Entry 9H2K (electron microscopy, 3.50 A resolution); this record covers chains B and D of the 6 polymer chains in the assembly.

== Chain B ==
Protein: Protein Ac66
From: Autographa californica nucleopolyhedrovirus
UniProt: P41467 (AC66_NPVAC); residue numbers follow UniProt; this construct covers 1-808
Amino-acid sequence (808 residues; each row starts with the number of its first residue):
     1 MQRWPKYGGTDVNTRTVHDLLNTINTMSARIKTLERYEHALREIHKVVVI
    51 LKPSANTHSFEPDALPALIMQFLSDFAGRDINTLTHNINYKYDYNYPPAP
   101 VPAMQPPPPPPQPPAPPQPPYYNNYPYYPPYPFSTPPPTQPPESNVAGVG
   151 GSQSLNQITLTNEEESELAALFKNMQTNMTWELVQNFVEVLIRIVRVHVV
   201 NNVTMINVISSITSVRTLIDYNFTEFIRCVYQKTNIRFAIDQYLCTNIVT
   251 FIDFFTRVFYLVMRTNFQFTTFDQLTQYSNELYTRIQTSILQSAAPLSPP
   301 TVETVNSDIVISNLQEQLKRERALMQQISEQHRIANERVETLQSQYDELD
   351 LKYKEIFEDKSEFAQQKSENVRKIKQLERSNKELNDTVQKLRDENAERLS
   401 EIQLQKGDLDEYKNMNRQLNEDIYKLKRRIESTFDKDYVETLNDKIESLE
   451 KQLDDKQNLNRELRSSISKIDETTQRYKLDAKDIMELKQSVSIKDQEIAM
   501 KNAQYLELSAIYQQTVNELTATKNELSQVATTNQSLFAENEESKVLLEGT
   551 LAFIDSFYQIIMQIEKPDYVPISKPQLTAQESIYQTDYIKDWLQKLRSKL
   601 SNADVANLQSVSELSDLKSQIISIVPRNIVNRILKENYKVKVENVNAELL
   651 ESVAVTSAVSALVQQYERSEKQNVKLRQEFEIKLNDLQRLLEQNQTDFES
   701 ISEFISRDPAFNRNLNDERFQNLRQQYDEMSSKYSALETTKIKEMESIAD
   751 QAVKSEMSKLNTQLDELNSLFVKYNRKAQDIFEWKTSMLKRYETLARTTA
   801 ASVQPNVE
Disordered / not traced: 1-3, 77-808

== Chain D ==
Protein: Protein C42
From: Autographa californica nucleopolyhedrovirus
UniProt: P25695 (C42_NPVAC); residue numbers follow UniProt; this construct covers 1-361
Amino-acid sequence (361 residues; numbered 1 to 361; the number before each row is that of its first residue):
     1 MSAIALYLEINKLRLKIDEPMQLAIWPQLFPLLCDEHQSVQLNTDVLINF
    51 MMHVARKSQNTILNNNAAIASQYAAGNADVVAAPASAQPTPRPVINLFAR
   101 ANAAAPAQPSEELINMRRYRNAARKLIHHYSLNSTSSTEYKISDVVMTMI
   151 FLLRSEKYHSLFKLLETTFDDYTCRPQMTQVQTDTLLDAVRSLLEMPSTT
   201 IDLTTVDIMRSSFARCFNSPIMRYAKIVLLQNVALQRDKRTTLEELLIER
   251 GEKIQMLQPQQYINSGTEIPFCDDAEFLNRLLKHIDPYPLSRMYYNAANT
   301 MFYTTMENYAVSNCKFNIEDYNNIFKVMENIRKHSNKNSNDQDELNIYLG
   351 VQSSNAKRKKY
Disordered / not traced: 1-2, 79-361
Curated features (UniProtKB/Swiss-Prot):
  - region: Leu32 to Glu36 (LXCXE motif)
  - motif: Lys357 to Lys360 (Nuclear localization signal)

== How chain B and chain D interact ==
Residue-residue contacts - 7 pairs, chain B then chain D:
  Tyr7(B) - Ile69(D)
  Tyr7(B) - Tyr73(D)
  Tyr7(B) - Ala78(D)
  Gly8(B) - Gln72(D)  hydrogen bond (backbone-side chain)
  Gly8(B) - Ala78(D)  hydrogen bond (backbone-backbone)
  Thr10(B) - Ala68(D)
  Thr10(B) - Ile69(D)
Interface residues without a listed pair, chain B (6 interface residues in all): Lys6, Gly9, Thr16
Interface residues without a listed pair, chain D (6 interface residues in all): Asn65
From the paper, about this interface:
  - interface residues, chain D: Gln72(D)

== Overview ==
Chain B and chain D each contribute 6 residues to their interface; the contacts include 2 hydrogen bonds.
Polar pairs include Gly8(B)-Gln72(D) and Gly8(B)-Ala78(D). From the paper: the interface residue Gln72(D).
Here chain B is Protein Ac66 and chain D is Protein C42, both from Autographa californica
nucleopolyhedrovirus. Entry 9H2K (AcMNPV apical cap - C21 ring) was determined by electron microscopy together
with 9H2A, 9H2B, 9H2C, 9H2H and 9H2J from the same study.
